Entry 1S5E (X-ray diffraction, 1.90 A resolution); this record covers chains A and D of the 6 polymer chains in the assembly.

[Chain A]
Name: Cholera enterotoxin, A chain precursor
Source organism: Vibrio cholerae
Notes: EC 2.4.2.36
UniProt: P01555 (CHTA_VIBCH); residues 1-240 here correspond to UniProt positions 19-258 (UniProt number = residue number + 18)
Chain sequence (240 residues; row label = number of the first residue in the row):
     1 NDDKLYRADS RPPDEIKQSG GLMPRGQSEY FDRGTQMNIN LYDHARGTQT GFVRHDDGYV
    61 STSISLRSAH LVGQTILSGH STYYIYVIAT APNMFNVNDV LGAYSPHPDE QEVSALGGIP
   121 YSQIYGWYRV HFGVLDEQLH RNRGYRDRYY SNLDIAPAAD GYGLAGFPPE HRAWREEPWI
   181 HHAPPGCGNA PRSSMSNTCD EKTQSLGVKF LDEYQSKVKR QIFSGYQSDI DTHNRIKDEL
Not modelled in the structure: 50, 194-196, 237-240
Disulfide bonds: Cys187-Cys199
Bound ions: Na+: Asn1, Thr90, Tyr150, Leu153
Swiss-Prot annotation at these positions:
  - active site: Glu112
  - binding site (NAD(+)): Arg7 to Ser10, Met23 to Arg25

[Chain D]
Name: cholera toxin B protein (CTB)
Source organism: Vibrio cholerae
UniProt: P01556 (CHTB_VIBCH); residues 1-103 here correspond to UniProt positions 22-124 (UniProt number = residue number + 21)
Chain sequence (103 residues; numbered 1 to 103; the number before each row is that of its first residue):
     1 TPQNITDLCA EYHNTQIHTL NDKIFSYTES LAGKREMAII TFKNGATFQV EVPGSQHIDS
    61 QKKAIERMKD TLRIAYLTEA KVEKLCVWNN KTPHAIAAIS MAN
Residues lining bound ligands: beta-D-galactopyranose (GAL): Asn14, Glu51, Gln56, His57, Gln61, Trp88, Asn90, Lys91

[Interface between chain A and chain D]
Residue-residue contacts - 5 pairs, chain A then chain D:
  Glu29(A) - Lys23(D)
  Glu29(A) - Glu79(D)
  Phe223(A) - Thr78(D)
  Gln227(A) - Ile74(D)
  Arg235(A) - Asp70(D)  salt bridge
Interface residues without a listed pair, chain A (5 interface residues in all): Tyr226
Interface residues without a listed pair, chain D (6 interface residues in all): Leu77

[Summary]
The interface between chain A and chain D involves 5 residues on one side and 6 on the other; the contacts
include 1 salt bridge. The salt-bridged pair is Arg235(A)-Asp70(D). Chain D binds beta-D-galactopyranose.
Chain A is Cholera enterotoxin, A chain precursor and chain D is cholera toxin B protein (CTB), both from
Vibrio cholerae; the structure, Cholera holotoxin, Crystal form 1, was determined by X-ray diffraction,
deposited together with 1S5B, 1S5C, 1S5D and 1S5F.
